Entry 8BV2 (X-ray diffraction, 2.00 A resolution); this record covers chain A.

[Chain A]
Protein: Integrase
From: Human immunodeficiency virus 1
Notes: EC 2.7.7.-, 3.1.-.-
UniProtKB: P12497 (POL_HV1N5); residues 50-212 here correspond to UniProt positions 1197-1359 (UniProt number = residue number + 1147)
Sequence (182 residues; numbered 31 to 212; the number before each row is that of its first residue):
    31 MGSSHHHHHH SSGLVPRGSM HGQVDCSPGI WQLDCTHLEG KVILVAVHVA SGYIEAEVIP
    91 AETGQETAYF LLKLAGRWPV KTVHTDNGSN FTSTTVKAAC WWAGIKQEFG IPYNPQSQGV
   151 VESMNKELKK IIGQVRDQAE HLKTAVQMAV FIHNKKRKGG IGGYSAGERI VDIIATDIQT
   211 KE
Unresolved in the structure: 31-56, 138-153, 189-193, 209-212
Construct notes: initiating methionine (31); expression tag (32-49); engineered mutation V151 (Ile1298 in P12497), K185 (Phe1332 in P12497)
Modified residues: C65 (S-(dimethylarsenic)cysteine; CAS); C130 (S-(dimethylarsenic)cysteine; CAS)
Residues lining bound ligands: RWR ((2S)-2-[3-cyclopropyl-2-(3,4-dihydro-2H-chromen-6-yl)-6-methyl-phenyl]-2-[(2-methylpropan-2-yl)oxy]ethanoic acid): Q95, A98, Y99, L102, T124, T125, A128, A129, W132, Q168, A169, E170, H171, K173, T174, M178
Swiss-Prot annotation at these positions:
  - binding site (Mg(2+)): D64, D116, E152
Reported in the primary citation:
  - binding site for RWR: L102, T124, T125, A128, A129, W132, Q168, A169, E170, H171, T174, M178
  - mutagenesis - T174I: decreased growth

[In short]
Bound to chain A: compound RWR. Curated annotation (UniProt) lists 3 Mg2+-binding residues. From the paper: a
binding site for RWR at L102, T124 and T125 among others; T174I reduces growth.
Chain A is Integrase (Human immunodeficiency virus 1); the structure, Biological and structural analysis of
new potent Integrase-LEDGF allosteric HIV-1 inhibitors, was determined by X-ray diffraction together with
8CBR, 8CBS, 8CBT, 8CBU and 8CBV from the same study.
